6XLJ - chains H and T of the 11 polymer chains in the assembly; structure by electron microscopy, 2.70 A resolution.

Chain H:
Name: MerR family transcriptional regulator EcmrR
From: Escherichia coli O157:H7
Sequence (268 residues; each row starts with the number of its first residue):
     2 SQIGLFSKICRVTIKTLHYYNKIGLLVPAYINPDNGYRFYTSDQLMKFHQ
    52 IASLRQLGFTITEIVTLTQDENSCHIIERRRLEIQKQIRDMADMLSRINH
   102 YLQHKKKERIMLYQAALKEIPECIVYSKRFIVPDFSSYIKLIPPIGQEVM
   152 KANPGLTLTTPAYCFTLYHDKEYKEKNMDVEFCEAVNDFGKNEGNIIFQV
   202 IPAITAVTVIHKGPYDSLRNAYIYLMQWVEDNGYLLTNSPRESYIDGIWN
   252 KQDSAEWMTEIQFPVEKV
Residues lining bound ligands:
  - tetraphenylantimonium ion (118): Tyr-127, Ile-143, Pro-144, Gly-147, Ala-163, Cys-165, Phe-183, Tyr-245, Ile-246, Trp-250
  - chapso (1N7): Tyr-169, Lys-172, Glu-173, Tyr-174, Lys-175, Glu-176, Met-179, Arg-220, Tyr-223, Met-227, Glu-243
What the authors report for this chain:
  - binding site for tetraphenylantimonium ion: Glu-185
  - binding site for chapso: Tyr-174, Arg-220, Glu-243

Chain T:
Molecule: synthetic template strand DNA
Sequence (54 nucleotides; each row starts with the number of its first residue):
     1 CGCCGCGTCAGACTGCACACAATCTAAACCCTCCCCTTAGGGGAGGGTCA
    51 AGGC

Interface between chain H and chain T:
Contacting residue pairs (19; chain H residue first):
  Thr-14(H) / DG41(T)  hydrogen bond to the phosphate
  Lys-16(H) / DG41(T)  phosphate contact
  Lys-16(H) / DG42(T)  base contact
  Lys-16(H) / DG43(T)  hydrogen bond to the base
  Thr-17(H) / DG40(T)  hydrogen bond to the phosphate
  Thr-17(H) / DG41(T)  hydrogen bond to the phosphate
  Tyr-20(H) / DA39(T)  sugar contact
  Tyr-21(H) / DG40(T)  hydrogen bond to the phosphate
  Asp-35(H) / DT48(T)  phosphate contact
  Asp-35(H) / DC49(T)  phosphate contact
  Asn-36(H) / DT48(T)  hydrogen bond to the phosphate
  Asn-36(H) / DC49(T)  hydrogen bond to the phosphate
  Tyr-38(H) / DG47(T)  hydrogen bond to the base
  Tyr-38(H) / DT48(T)  hydrogen bond to the sugar
  Arg-56(H) / DA39(T)  salt bridge to the phosphate
  Arg-56(H) / DG40(T)  phosphate contact
  Thr-61(H) / DA39(T)  hydrogen bond to the phosphate
  Ile-62(H) / DA39(T)  hydrogen bond to the phosphate
  Ile-62(H) / DG40(T)  phosphate contact
Also at the interface, not in a pair above, chain T (9 interface residues in all): DT38

Overview:
Chain H and chain T form an interface of 11 and 9 residues respectively, with 11 hydrogen bonds and 1 salt
bridge. Among the polar pairs are Lys-16(H)/DG43(T), Tyr-38(H)/DG47(T) and Tyr-38(H)/DT48(T). From the paper:
a binding site for chapso at Tyr-174(H), Arg-220(H) and Glu-243(H); a binding site for tetraphenylantimonium
ion at Glu-185(H).
Chain H is MerR family transcriptional regulator EcmrR (Escherichia coli O157:H7) and chain T is synthetic
template strand DNA; the structure, Cryo-EM structure of EcmrR-RNAP-promoter initial transcribing complex with
4-nt RNA transcript (EcmrR-RPitc-4nt), was determined by electron microscopy together with 6XL5, 6XL6, 6XL9,
6XLA, 6XLK, 6XLL, 6XLM and 6XLN from the same study.
